8OWJ - chains E and C of the 10 polymer chains in the assembly; structure by electron microscopy, 3.75 A resolution.

Chain E (and C):
Protein: Amyloid-beta A4 protein
From: Homo sapiens
Notes: chain C of this document is another copy of the same molecule, construct and numbering; everything in this record applies to it too
UniProtKB: B4DM00 (B4DM00_HUMAN); residues 1-40 here correspond to UniProt positions 430-469 (UniProt number = residue number + 429)
Chain sequence (40 residues; row label = number of the first residue in the row):
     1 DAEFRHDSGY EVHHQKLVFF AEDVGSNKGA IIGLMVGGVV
Unresolved in the structure: 1-4

Chain E / chain C interface:
Pairs across the interface (83; chain E residue first):
  Arg5(E) with Arg5(C)
  His6(E) with Arg5(C), hydrogen bond (backbone-backbone); His6(C)
  Asp7(E) with Arg5(C); His6(C), hydrogen bond (backbone-backbone); Asp7(C)
  Ser8(E) with His6(C); Asp7(C); Ser8(C); Gly9(C), hydrogen bond (backbone-backbone)
  Gly9(E) with Gly9(C); Tyr10(C), hydrogen bond (backbone-backbone)
  Tyr10(E) with Tyr10(C)
  Glu11(E) with His6(C), salt bridge; Tyr10(C), hydrogen bond (backbone-backbone); Glu11(C); Val12(C), hydrogen bond (backbone-backbone)
  Val12(E) with Val12(C)
  His13(E) with Val12(C), hydrogen bond (backbone-backbone); His13(C)
  His14(E) with Val12(C); His13(C), hydrogen bond (backbone-backbone); His14(C); Gln15(C), hydrogen bond (backbone-backbone)
  Gln15(E) with Gln15(C), hydrogen bond
  Lys16(E) with Gln15(C), hydrogen bond (backbone-backbone); Lys16(C); Leu17(C), hydrogen bond (backbone-backbone)
  Leu17(E) with Leu17(C)
  Val18(E) with Leu17(C), hydrogen bond (backbone-backbone); Val18(C); Phe19(C), hydrogen bond (backbone-backbone)
  Phe19(E) with Phe19(C), hydrophobic; Val36(C), hydrophobic; Gly37(C)
  Phe20(E) with Phe19(C), hydrogen bond (backbone-backbone); Phe20(C), hydrophobic; Ala21(C), hydrogen bond (backbone-backbone)
  Ala21(E) with Ala21(C); Val39(C), hydrophobic
  Glu22(E) with Ala21(C), hydrogen bond (backbone-backbone); Glu22(C); Asp23(C), hydrogen bond (backbone-backbone)
  Asp23(E) with Asp23(C); Val39(C); Val40(C)
  Val24(E) with Asp23(C), hydrogen bond (backbone-backbone); Val24(C), hydrophobic
  Gly25(E) with Asp23(C), hydrogen bond (backbone-backbone); Val24(C); Gly25(C)
  Ser26(E) with Ser26(C); Asn27(C), hydrogen bond (backbone-backbone)
  Asn27(E) with Asn27(C)
  Lys28(E) with Asp23(C), salt bridge; Gly25(C), hydrogen bond (side chain-backbone); Lys28(C); Val40(C), hydrogen bond (side chain-backbone)
  Gly29(E) with Lys28(C), hydrogen bond (backbone-backbone); Gly29(C); Ala30(C), hydrogen bond (backbone-backbone)
  Ala30(E) with Ala30(C); Val40(C), hydrophobic
  Ile31(E) with Ala30(C), hydrogen bond (backbone-backbone); Ile31(C); Ile32(C), hydrogen bond (backbone-backbone)
  Ile32(E) with Ile32(C); Met35(C), hydrophobic
  Gly33(E) with Ile32(C), hydrogen bond (backbone-backbone); Gly33(C), hydrogen bond (backbone-backbone)
  Leu34(E) with Gly33(C), hydrogen bond (backbone-backbone); Leu34(C); Met35(C), hydrogen bond (backbone-backbone)
  Met35(E) with Met35(C)
  Val36(E) with Met35(C), hydrogen bond (backbone-backbone); Val36(C)
  Gly37(E) with Val36(C), hydrogen bond (backbone-backbone)
  Gly38(E) with Met35(C); Gly38(C)
  Val39(E) with Gly38(C), hydrogen bond (backbone-backbone); Val39(C); Val40(C), hydrogen bond (backbone-backbone)
  Val40(E) with Val40(C)

Overview:
Chain E and chain C each contribute 36 residues to their interface, with 35 hydrogen bonds and 2 salt bridges.
Polar contacts include Glu11(E)-His6(C), Lys28(E)-Asp23(C) and Gln15(E)-Gln15(C).
Both chains are Amyloid-beta A4 protein (Homo sapiens). Entry 8OWJ (Lipidic amyloid-beta(1-40) fibril -
polymorph L2-L2) was determined by electron microscopy (same publication as 8OVK, 8OVM, 8OWD, 8OWE and 8OWK).
